5L79 - chain A; structure by X-ray diffraction, 2.07 A resolution.

Chain A:
Molecule: Macrophage metalloelastase
From: Homo sapiens
Notes: EC 3.4.24.65
UniProtKB: P39900 (MMP12_HUMAN); residue numbers follow UniProt; this construct covers 106-263
Amino-acid sequence (159 residues; row label = number of the first residue in the row):
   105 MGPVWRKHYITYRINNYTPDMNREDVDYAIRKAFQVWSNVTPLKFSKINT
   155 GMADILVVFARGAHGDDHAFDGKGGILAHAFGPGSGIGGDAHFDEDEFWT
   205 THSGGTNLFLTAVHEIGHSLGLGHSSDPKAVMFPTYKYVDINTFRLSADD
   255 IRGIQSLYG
Differences from the reference sequence: initiating methionine (105); engineered mutation Asp171 (Phe in P39900)
Metal / ion sites: Ca2+ site 1: Asp124, Glu199, Glu201; Ca2+ site 2: Asp158, Gly190, Gly192, Asp194; Zn2+ site 1: His168, Asp170, His183, His196; Ca2+ site 3: Asp175, Gly176, Gly178, Ile180, Asp198, Glu201; Zn2+ site 2: His218, His222, His228 (together with rxp470.1)
Ligand contacts: cy5.5-peg2 / rxp470.1: His172, Gly178, Gly179, Ile180, Leu181, Ala182, His183, Leu214, Thr215, His218, Glu219, His222, His228, Asp231, Pro232, Lys233, Ala234, Val235, Phe237, Pro238, Thr239, Tyr240, Lys241, Val243, Thr247, Phe248, Arg249, Leu250, Ser251, Ala252
Swiss-Prot annotation at these positions:
  - active site: Glu219
  - binding site (Ca(2+)): Asp124, Asp158, Asp175, Gly176, Gly178, Ile180, Gly190, Gly192, Asp194, Asp198, Glu199, Glu201
  - binding site (Zn(2+)): His168, Asp170, His183, His196, His218, His222, His228
What the authors report for this chain:
  - binding site for cy5.5-peg2: Arg249

Summary:
Bound to chain A: cy5.5-peg2 / rxp470.1. The Ca2+ site 1 is built by Asp124, Glu199 and Glu201. Asp158,
Gly190, Gly192 and Asp194 form the Ca2+ site 2. UniProt lists active-site residue Glu219, 12 Ca2+-binding
residues and 7 Zn2+-binding residues. From the paper: a binding site for cy5.5-peg2 at Arg249.
Chain A is Macrophage metalloelastase (Homo sapiens); the structure, Crystal structure of MMP12 in complex
with RXP470.1 conjugated with fluorophore Cy5,5 in space group P21212, was determined by X-ray diffraction
(same publication as 5L7F).
